Entry 9BOY (electron microscopy, 3.81 A resolution); this record covers chains D and E of the 5 polymer chains in the assembly.

== Chain D ==
Name: Glycine receptor subunit alpha-3
From: Homo sapiens
UniProt: O75311 (GLRA3_HUMAN); residues 1-431 here correspond to UniProt positions 34-464 (UniProt number = residue number + 33)
Amino-acid sequence (422 residues; each row starts with the number of its first residue; note: 9 numbers in that range are skipped by the numbering (no residue carries them; nothing is unmodelled there)):
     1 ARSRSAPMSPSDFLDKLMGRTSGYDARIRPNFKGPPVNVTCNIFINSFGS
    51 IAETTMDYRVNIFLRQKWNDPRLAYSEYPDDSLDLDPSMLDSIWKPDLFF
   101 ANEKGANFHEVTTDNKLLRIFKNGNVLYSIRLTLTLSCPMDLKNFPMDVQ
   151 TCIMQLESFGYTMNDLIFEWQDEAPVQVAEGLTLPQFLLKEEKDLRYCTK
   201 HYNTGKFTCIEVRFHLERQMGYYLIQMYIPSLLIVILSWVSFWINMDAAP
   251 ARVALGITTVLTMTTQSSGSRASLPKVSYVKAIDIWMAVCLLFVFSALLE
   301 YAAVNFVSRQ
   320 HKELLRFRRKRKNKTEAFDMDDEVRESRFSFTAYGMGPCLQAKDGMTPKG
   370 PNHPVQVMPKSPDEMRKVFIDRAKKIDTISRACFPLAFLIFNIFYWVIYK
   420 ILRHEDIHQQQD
Not modelled in the structure: 1-7, 320-384, 427-431
Disulfide bonds: Cys138-Cys152, Cys198-Cys209
Covalently attached groups: N-acetylglucosamine (NAG) linked to Asn38
Ligand contacts:
  - glycine (GLY), molecule 1: Phe63, Arg65, Leu117, Ser129
  - glycine (GLY), molecule 2: Phe159, Tyr202, Thr204, Phe207
Curated features (UniProtKB/Swiss-Prot):
  - binding site (Zn(2+)): Glu192, Asp194, His215
  - binding site (strychnine): Tyr202 to Phe207
  - site: Leu261 (Important for obstruction of the ion pore in the closed conformation)
  - modified residue: Ser346 (Phosphoserine)
  - glycosylation: Asn38 (N-linked (GlcNAc...) asparagine)

== Chain E ==
Name: Glycine receptor subunit beta, Green fluorescent protein
From: Homo sapiens
UniProt: chimeric construct of P48167, A0A9X4KGN5: residues 3-333 from P48167 (GLRB_HUMAN) positions 25-355 (UniProt number = residue number + 22); residues 333-342 from A0A9X4KGN5 positions 9-248 (offset varies); residues 342-475 from P48167 (GLRB_HUMAN) positions 400-497 (UniProt number = residue number + 22)
Amino-acid sequence (680 residues; row label = number of the first residue in the row; note: 110 numbers in that range are skipped by the numbering (no residue carries them; nothing is unmodelled there); a row labelled like 333A-333Z holds insertion residues (333A, then the next letters in order)):
     3 KSSKKGKGKKKQYLCPSQQSAEDLARVPANSTSNILNRLLVSYDPRIRPN
    53 FKGIPVDVVVNIFINSFGSIQETTMDYRVNIFLRQKWNDPRLKLPSDFRG
   103 SDALTVDPTMYKCLWKPDLFFANEKSANFHDVTQENILLFIFRDGDVLVS
   153 MRLSITLSCPLDLTLFPMDTQRCKMQLESFGYTTDDLRFIWQSGDPVQLE
   203 KIALPQFDIKKEDIEYGNCTKYYKGTGYYTCVEVIFTLRRQVGFYMMGVY
   253 APTLLIVVLSWLSFWINPDASAARVPLGIFSVLSLASECTTLAAELPKVS
   303 YVKALDVWLIACLLFGFASLVEYAVVQVMLN
333A-333Z GGSSAAAVSKGEELFTGVVPILVELD
334A-334Z GDVNGHKFSVSGEGEGDATYGKLTLK
335A-335Z FICTTGKLPVPWPTLVTTFSYGVQCF
336A-336Z SRYPDHMKQHDFFKSAMPEGYVQERT
337A-337Z IFFKDDGNYKTRAEVKFEGDTLVNRI
338A-338Z ELKGIDFKEDGNILGHKLEYNYNSHN
339A-339Z VYIMADKQKNGIKVNFKIRHNIEDGS
340A-340Z VQLADHYQQNTPIGDGPVLLPDNHYL
341A-341Z STQSALSKDPNEKRDHMVLLEFVTAA
342A-342Z GITHGMDELYKSGSGSGVGETRCKKV
343A-343Z CTSKSDLRSNDFSIVGSLPRDFELSN
344A-344Z YDCYGKPIEVNNGLGKSQAKNNKKPP
345A-345E PAKPV
   444 IPTAAKRIDLYARALFPFCFLFFNVIYWSIYL
Not modelled in the structure: 3-28, 333A-333Z, 334A-334Z, 335A-335Z, 336A-336Z, 337A-337Z, 338A-338Z, 339A-339Z, 340A-340Z, 341A-341Z, 342A-342Z, 343A-343Z, 344A-344Z, 345A-345E
Disulfide bonds: Cys161-Cys175, Cys221-Cys233
Covalently attached groups: N-acetylglucosamine (NAG) linked to Asn220
Sequence notes: linker (333A-333G, 342N-342Q); conflict Phe335S (Leu72 in A0A9X4KGN5), Ser335T (Thr73 in A0A9X4KGN5), His342D (Leu239 in A0A9X4KGN5)
Ligand contacts:
  - glycine (GLY), molecule 1: Phe84, Arg86, Leu140, Ser152
  - glycine (GLY), molecule 2: Phe182, Tyr225, Thr228, Tyr231
Curated features (UniProtKB/Swiss-Prot):
  - binding site (glycine): Arg86, Ser152, Thr228
  - site: Leu285 (Important for obstruction of the ion pore in the closed conformation)
  - glycosylation (N-linked (GlcNAc...) asparagine): Asn32, Asn220

== Chain D / chain E interface ==
Residue-residue contacts (68):
  Asp25(D) with Asn32(E), hydrogen bond
  Arg27(D) with Asn32(E), hydrogen bond; Asn36(E), hydrogen bond; Arg40(E); Asp109(E); Met112(E)
  Ile28(D) with Ala31(E), hydrophobic
  Lys33(D) with Phe100(E)
  Trp94(D) with Asp109(E)
  Lys95(D) with Gln136(E)
  Asp97(D) with Gln136(E); Glu137(E)
  Leu98(D) with Val134(E); Thr135(E), hydrogen bond (backbone-side chain)
  Phe99(D) with Phe84(E), hydrophobic; Asn138(E); Arg154(E)
  Phe100(D) with Val134(E), hydrophobic
  Ala101(D) with Arg154(E)
  Glu103(D) with Val134(E); Arg154(E), hydrogen bond (backbone-side chain)
  Ala106(D) with Val134(E), hydrophobic
  Phe108(D) with Thr135(E)
  Ile130(D) with Thr135(E)
  Leu132(D) with Val134(E), hydrophobic
  Phe159(D) with Asn138(E); Ile139(E); Leu140(E); Ser152(E)
  Gly160(D) with Thr107(E); Leu140(E)
  Tyr161(D) with Asp109(E), hydrogen bond
  Tyr202(D) with Phe65(E), hydrophobic; Phe84(E); Arg86(E)
  Asn203(D) with Arg86(E), hydrogen bond; Gln200(E), hydrogen bond
  Thr204(D) with Phe142(E)
  Ala249(D) with Ala272(E), hydrophobic; Ala275(E)
  Pro250(D) with Ala275(E), hydrophobic
  Val253(D) with Leu279(E), hydrophobic
  Ile257(D) with Pro278(E), hydrophobic; Leu279(E), hydrophobic; Phe282(E), hydrophobic
  Val260(D) with Leu261(E), hydrophobic
  Leu261(D) with Phe282(E), hydrophobic; Ser286(E)
  Arg271(D) with Gly250(E), hydrogen bond (side chain-backbone)
  Lys276(D) with Pro207(E); Gln208(E); Phe246(E); Glu297(E), salt bridge
  Val277(D) with Phe246(E)
  Ser278(D) with Gln243(E); Phe246(E)
  Val280(D) with Met249(E), hydrophobic
  Phe295(D) with Leu257(E); Val260(E), hydrophobic; Leu261(E)
  Leu298(D) with Leu261(E), hydrophobic; Leu264(E), hydrophobic
  Leu299(D) with Leu264(E), hydrophobic
  Ala302(D) with Leu264(E), hydrophobic
  Asn305(D) with Ile268(E); Asn269(E), hydrogen bond (side chain-backbone)
  Phe306(D) with Trp267(E)
  Arg309(D) with Asn269(E)
Interface residues without a listed pair, chain D (49 interface residues in all): Ala26, Phe32, Leu64, Lys104, Thr162, Asp165, Phe207, Thr264, Leu291
Interface residues without a listed pair, chain E (55 interface residues in all): Ser35, Asn67, Ser71, Arg80, Asn82, Gly102, Pro110, His132, Asp133, Leu150, Gly245, Pro254, Ala274

== Summary ==
49 residues of chain D face 55 of chain E across their interface, with 10 hydrogen bonds and 1 salt bridge.
Among the polar pairs are Lys276(D)-Glu297(E), Asp25(D)-Asn32(E) and Arg27(D)-Asn32(E). One glycine molecule
is bound between chain D and chain E.
Here chain D is Glycine receptor subunit alpha-3 and chain E is Glycine receptor subunit beta, Green
fluorescent protein, both from Homo sapiens. Entry 9BOY (Cryo-EM structure of human Glycine Receptor
apha3-beta heteromer with glycine in nanodisc) was determined by electron microscopy together with 9BOZ and
9BP7 from the same study.
